7F54 - chains A and R of the 6 polymer chains in the assembly; structure by electron microscopy, 3.00 A resolution.

[Chain A]
Molecule: Isoform Gnas-2 of Guanine nucleotide-binding protein G(s) subunit alpha isoforms short
Source organism: Homo sapiens
UniProt: P63092-2 (GNAS2-2_HUMAN); the author numbering skips numbers that UniProt does not, so the offset changes along the chain: 1-60 = UniProt 1-60; 75-394 = UniProt 61-380
Amino-acid sequence (380 residues; each row starts with the number of its first residue; note: 14 numbers in that range are skipped by the numbering (no residue carries them; nothing is unmodelled there)):
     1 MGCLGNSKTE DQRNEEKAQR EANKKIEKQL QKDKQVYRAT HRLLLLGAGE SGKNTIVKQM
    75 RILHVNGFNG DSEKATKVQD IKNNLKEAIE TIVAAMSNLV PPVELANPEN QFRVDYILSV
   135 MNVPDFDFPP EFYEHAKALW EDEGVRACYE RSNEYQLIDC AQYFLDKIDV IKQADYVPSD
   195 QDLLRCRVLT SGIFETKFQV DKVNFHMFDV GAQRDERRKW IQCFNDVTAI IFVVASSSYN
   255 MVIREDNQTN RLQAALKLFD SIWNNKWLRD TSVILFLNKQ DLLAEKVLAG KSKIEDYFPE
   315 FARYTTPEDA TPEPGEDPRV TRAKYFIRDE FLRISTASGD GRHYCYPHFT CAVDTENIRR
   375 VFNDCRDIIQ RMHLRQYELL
Unresolved in the structure: 1-10, 75-204, 252-261, 304-306
Construct notes: engineered mutation Asn54 (Ser in P63092-2), Ala226 (Gly212 in P63092-2), Ala268 (Glu254 in P63092-2), Lys271 (Asn257 in P63092-2), Asp274 (Lys260 in P63092-2), Lys280 (Arg266 in P63092-2), Asp284 (Thr270 in P63092-2), Thr285 (Ile271 in P63092-2)

[Chain R]
Molecule: Melanocortin receptor 4
Source organism: Homo sapiens
UniProt: P32245 (MC4R_HUMAN); residue numbers follow UniProt; this construct covers 1-332
Amino-acid sequence (507 residues; row label = number of the first residue in the row; numbers below 1 keep their minus sign (Gly-1 is residue -1)):
    -1 GPMVNSTHRG MHTSLHLWNR SSYRLHSNAS ESLGKGYSDG GCYEQLFVSP EVFVTLGVIS
    59 LLENILVIVA IAKNKNLHSP MYFFICSLAV ADMLVSVSNG SETIVITLLN STDTDAQSFT
   119 VNIDNVIDSV ICSSLLASIC SLLSIAVDRY FTIFYALQYH NIMTVKRVGI IISCIWAACT
   179 VSGILFIIYS DSSAVIICLI TMFFTMLALM ASLYVHMFLM ARLHIKRIAV LPGTGAIRQG
   239 ANMKGAITLT ILIGVFVVCW APFFLHLIFY ISCPQNPYCV CFMSHFNLYL ILIMCNSIID
   299 PLIYALRSQE LRKTFKEIIC CYPLGGLCDL SSRYGGSGGS VFTLEDFVGD WEQTAAYNLD
   359 QVLEQGGVSS LLQNLAVSVT PIQRIVRSGE NALKIDIHVI IPYEGLSADQ MAQIEEVFKV
   419 VYPVDDHHFK VILPYGTLVI DGVTPNMLNY FGRPYEGIAV FDGKKITVTG TLWNGNKIID
   479 ERLITPDGSM LFRVTINSGG SLEVLFQ
Unresolved in the structure: -1 to 38, 111-115, 233-236, 321-505
Construct notes: expression tag (-1 to 0, 333-505)
Disulfide bonds: Cys40-Cys279, Cys271-Cys277
Metal / ion sites: Ca2+: Glu100, Asp122, Asp126 (shared with 2 residues of chain L)
From the paper describing this entry:
  - mutagenesis - F51A, D126A: decreased signaling in response to afamelanotide
  - mutagenesis - E100A: unchanged signaling in response to afamelanotide
  - mutagenesis - F51A (100-fold), N97L, L155A: decreased signaling in response to alpha-MSH
  - mutagenesis - F51A, E100A: decreased signaling in response to bremelanotide
  - mutagenesis - N97A, E100A, D122A, D126A: abolished signaling in response to alpha-MSH
  - mutagenesis - D122A, R147A, Y157A, I185A, H264A, L288A, R305A: decreased signaling
  - mutagenesis - N97A: abolished expression
  - mutagenesis - N97L: unchanged expression
  - mutagenesis - N97L: unchanged binding to alpha-MSH
  - specificity-determining residues: Ile129, Ser188, Tyr268
  - mutagenesis - D126A: abolished signaling in response to bremelanotide
  - mutagenesis - L133A: decreased signaling (basal activity)
  - disease-associated variants - G231S: increased signaling with Isoform Gnas-2 of Guanine nucleotide-binding protein G(s) subunit alpha isoforms short (chain A) (citing earlier work)
  - disease-associated variants - G231V: unchanged signaling with Isoform Gnas-2 of Guanine nucleotide-binding protein G(s) subunit alpha isoforms short (chain A) (citing earlier work)
  - disease-associated variants - F201L, G231S, I251L, L304F: increased signaling (citing earlier work)
  - disease-associated variants - G231V: unchanged signaling in response to Gs signaling (citing earlier work)

[How chain A and chain R interact]
Contacting residue pairs - 43 pairs, chain A then chain R:
  Gln35(A) with Thr162(R)
  Arg38(A) with His158(R)
  Ala39(A) with Asn159(R)
  His41(A) with Leu155(R)
  Asp215(A) with Gln156(R)
  Val217(A) with Leu155(R), hydrophobic; Gln156(R)
  Asp323(A) with Val228(R)
  Asp343(A) with Pro230(R)
  Leu346(A) with Pro230(R), hydrophobic
  Thr350(A) with Leu229(R); Gly231(R)
  Tyr358(A) with Ile226(R)
  Phe376(A) with Leu155(R), hydrophobic
  Asp381(A) with Arg225(R), salt bridge
  Ile383(A) with Ala154(R), hydrophobic; Leu155(R), hydrophobic
  Gln384(A) with Ile151(R), hydrogen bond (side chain-backbone); His222(R)
  Arg385(A) with Arg225(R); Ile226(R)
  His387(A) with Ile151(R)
  Leu388(A) with Ile151(R), hydrophobic; Ala219(R), hydrophobic; His222(R)
  Tyr391(A) with Met79(R), hydrophobic; Arg147(R); Thr150(R), hydrogen bond; Ile151(R), hydrophobic; Thr246(R)
  Glu392(A) with Lys242(R); Gly243(R); Thr246(R), hydrogen bond (backbone-side chain); Arg305(R), salt bridge
  Leu393(A) with Met215(R), hydrophobic; Ala219(R); Gly243(R); Thr246(R)
  Leu394(A) with Ala219(R); His222(R); Ile223(R), hydrophobic; Ala239(R); Lys242(R), hydrogen bond (backbone-side chain)
Also at the interface, not in a pair above, chain A (25 interface residues in all): Phe219, Cys379, Arg380
Also at the interface, not in a pair above, chain R (29 interface residues in all): Val163, Met218, Thr232, Leu247

[Summary]
Chain A and chain R form an interface of 25 and 29 residues respectively; the contacts include 4 hydrogen
bonds and 2 salt bridges. Among the polar pairs are Asp381(A)-Arg225(R), Glu392(A)-Arg305(R) and
Gln384(A)-Ile151(R). From the paper: D122A, R147A and Y157A of chain R, among others, reduce signaling;
specificity determinants Ile129(R), Ser188(R) and Tyr268(R); 19 substitutions were tested in all.
Chain A is Isoform Gnas-2 of Guanine nucleotide-binding protein G(s) subunit alpha isoforms short and chain R
is Melanocortin receptor 4, both from Homo sapiens; the structure, Cryo-EM structure of
afamelanotide-MC4R-Gs_Nb35 complex, was determined by electron microscopy together with 7F53, 7F55 and 7F58
from the same study.
